Entry 6NKH (X-ray diffraction, 1.60 A resolution); this record covers chains A and C of the 4 polymer chains in the assembly.

== Chain A (and C) ==
Molecule: Short chain dehydrogenase
Source organism: Malbranchea aurantiaca
Notes: chain C of this document is another copy of the same molecule, construct and numbering; everything in this record applies to it too
Reference sequence: L0E4F8 (L0E4F8_9EURO); residues 1-264 here = UniProt positions 1-264
Sequence (264 residues; each row starts with the number of its first residue):
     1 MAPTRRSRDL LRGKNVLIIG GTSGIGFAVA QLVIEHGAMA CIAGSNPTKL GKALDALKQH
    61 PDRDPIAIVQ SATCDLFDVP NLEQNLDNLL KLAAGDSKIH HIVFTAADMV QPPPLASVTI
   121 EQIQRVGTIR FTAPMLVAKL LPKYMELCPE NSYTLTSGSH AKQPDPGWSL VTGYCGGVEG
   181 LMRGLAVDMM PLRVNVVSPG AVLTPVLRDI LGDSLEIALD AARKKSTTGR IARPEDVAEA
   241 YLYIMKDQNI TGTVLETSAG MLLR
Not modelled in the structure: 1-3 (chain C: 1-5)
UniProt features mapped onto this chain:
  - binding site (NADP(+)): Thr-22, Ser-23, Ile-25, Ser-45, Asn-46, Lys-49, Asp-75, Asn-88, Arg-130, Val-202, Thr-204
  - glycosylation: Asn-249 (N-linked (GlcNAc...) asparagine)
What the authors report for this chain:
  - mutagenesis - D108A, R130A, D165N, W168L: decreased catalytic activity
  - mutagenesis - D165A: abolished catalytic activity
  - catalytic residues: Arg-130
  - catalytic residues: Asp-165, Trp-168 (proposed by the authors, not directly observed)

== Interface between chain A and chain C ==
Pairs across the interface (10; chain A residue first):
  Gln-163(A) / Leu-263(C)
  Gln-163(A) / Arg-264(C)  hydrogen bond (side chain-backbone)
  Pro-164(A) / Leu-263(C)
  Lys-225(A) / Lys-225(C)
  Lys-225(A) / Arg-264(C)
  Leu-263(A) / Gln-163(C)
  Leu-263(A) / Pro-164(C)
  Arg-264(A) / Gln-163(C)  hydrogen bond (backbone-side chain)
  Arg-264(A) / Lys-225(C)  hydrogen bond (backbone-side chain)
  Arg-264(A) / Arg-264(C)
Interface residues without a listed pair, chain A (7 interface residues in all): Lys-162, Leu-262
Interface residues without a listed pair, chain C (7 interface residues in all): Lys-162, Leu-262

== Summary ==
Chain A and chain C each contribute 7 residues to their interface; the contacts include 3 hydrogen bonds.
Polar pairs include Gln-163(A)/Arg-264(C) and Arg-264(A)/Lys-225(C). From the paper: catalytic residues
Arg-130(A), Asp-165(A) and Trp-168(A); D108A, R130A and D165N of chain A, among others, reduce catalytic
activity; 5 substitutions were tested in all.
Both chains are Short chain dehydrogenase (Malbranchea aurantiaca). Entry 6NKH (Structure of MalC
Reductase/Diels-Alderase from Malbranchea aurantiaca) was determined by X-ray diffraction (same publication as
6NKI, 6NKK and 6NKM).
